Entry 4PQB (X-ray diffraction, 1.94 A resolution); this record covers chain A.

Chain A:
Protein: Myoglobin
Source organism: Physeter catodon
Notes: fragment: Whale sperm mutant
Reference sequence: P02185 (MYG_PHYCD); residues 0-153 here correspond to UniProt positions 1-154 (UniProt number = residue number + 1)
Amino-acid sequence (154 residues; each row starts with the number of its first residue; numbering starts at 0):
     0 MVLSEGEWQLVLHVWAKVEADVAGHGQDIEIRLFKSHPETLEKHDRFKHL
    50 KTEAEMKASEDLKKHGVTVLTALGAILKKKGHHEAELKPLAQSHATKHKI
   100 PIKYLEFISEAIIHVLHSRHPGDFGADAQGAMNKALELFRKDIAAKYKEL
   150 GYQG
Unresolved in the structure: 0
Construct notes: engineered mutation Glu29 (Leu30 in P02185), His43 (Phe44 in P02185)
Ion coordination: heme Fe: His64, His93
Small-molecule neighbours: heme (HEM): Leu32, Thr39, Lys42, His43, Arg45, Phe46, His64, Thr67, Val68, Ala71, Leu72, Leu89, Ser92, His93, His97, Ile99, Tyr103, Leu104, Ile107, Phe138
Curated features (UniProtKB/Swiss-Prot):
  - binding site (nitrite): His64
  - binding site (O2): His64
  - binding site (heme b): His93
  - modified residue: Ser3 (Phosphoserine), Thr67 (Phosphothreonine)
What the authors report for this chain:
  - heme coordination: His64, His93
  - contacts within the chain: Glu29-His64 (hydrogen bond), Glu29-His43 (water-mediated contact)
  - binding site for heme: His43
  - conformationally variable residues (helix shift): His64
  - mutagenesis - L29E/F43H (1.7-fold): increased catalytic activity on hydrogen peroxide
  - mutagenesis - L29E: increased binding to fluoride
  - mutagenesis - L29E (8.5-fold), F43H (4.5-fold): increased catalytic activity

Overview:
Ligands of chain A: heme. His64 and His93 form the heme Fe site. Curated annotation (UniProt) lists
nitrite-binding residue His64, O2-binding residue His64 and heme b-binding residue His93. The paper reports a
binding site for heme at His43; L29E and F43H increase catalytic activity.
Chain A is Myoglobin (Physeter catodon); the structure, A sperm whale myoglobin double mutant L29E/F43H Mb
with a non-native bis-His (His64/His93) coordination, was determined by X-ray diffraction (same publication as
4PQ6 and 4PQC).
